PDB entry 5LMV | electron microscopy, 4.90 A resolution (low resolution: residue-level contacts below are approximate; hydrogen-bond / salt-bridge calls are withheld) | chains A and K of the 26 polymer chains in the assembly

Chain A:
Molecule: 16S ribosomal RNA
From: Thermus thermophilus HB8
Sequence (1522 nucleotides; numbered 0 to 1544 plus 21 insertion-coded residues; 44 numbers in that range are skipped by the numbering (no residue carries them; nothing is unmodelled there); the number before each row is that of its first residue; a row labelled like 189A-189L holds insertion residues (189A, then the next letters in order); numbering starts at 0):
     0 UUUGUUGGAGAGUUUGAUCCUGGCUCAGGGUGAACGCUGGCGGCGUGCCU
    50 AAGACAUGCAAGUCGUGCGGGCCG
    76 CGGGGUUUU
    88 ACUCCG
    96 UGGUCAGCGGCGGACGGGUGAGUAACGCGUGGGU
  129A G
   130 ACCUACCCGGAAGAGGGGGACAACCCGGGGAAACUCGGGCUAAUCCCCCA
   180 UGUGGACCCG
189A-189L CCCCUUGGGGUG
   190 UGUCCAAAGGGCUUU
   216 GCCCGCUUCCGGAUGGGCCCGCGUCCCAUCAGCUAGUUGGUGGGGUAAUG
   266 GCCCACCAAGGCGACGACGGGUAGCCGGUCUGAGAGGAUGGCCGGCCACA
   316 GGGGCACUGAGACACGGGCCCCACUCCUACGGGAGGCAGCAGUUAGGAAU
   366 CUUCCGCAAUGGGCGCAAGCCUGACGGAGCGACGCCGCUUGGAGGAAGAA
   416 GCCCUUCGGGGUGUAAACUCCUGA
   441 ACCCGGGACGAAACCCCC
   460 GA
   470 CGAGGGGA
   479 CUGACGGUACCGGGGUAA
   498 UAGCGCCGGCCAACUCCGUGCCAGCAGCCGCGGUAAUACGGAGGGCGCGA
   548 GCGUUACCCGGAUUCACUGGGCGUAAAGGGCGUGUAGGCGGCCUGGGGCG
   598 UCCCAUGUGAAAGACCACGGCUCAACCGUGGGGGAGCGUGGGAUACGCUC
   648 AGGCUAGACGGUGGGAGAGGGUGGUGGAAUUCCCGGAGUAGCGGUGAAAU
   698 GCGCAGAUACCGGGAGGAACGCCGAUGGCGAAGGCAGCCACCUGGUCCAC
   748 CCGUGACGCUGAGGCGCGAAAGCGUGGGGAGCAAACCGGAUUAGAUACCC
   798 GGGUAGUCCACGCCCUAAACGAUGCGCGCUAGGUCUCUGGGUCU
   848 CCUGGGGGCCGAAGCUAACGCGUUAAGCGCGCCGCCUGGGGAGUACGGCC
   898 GCAAGGCUGAAACUCAAAGGAAUUGACGGGGGCCCGCACAAGCGGUGGAG
   948 CAUGUGGUUUAAUUCGAAGCAACGCGAAGAACCUUACCAGGCCUUGACAU
   998 GCUA
 1001A G
  1002 GGAACCCGGGUGAAAGCCUGGGGUGCCCC
1030A-1030D GCGA
  1031 GGGGAGCCCUAGCACAGGUGCUGCAUGGCCGUCGUCAGCUCGUGCCGUGA
  1081 GGUGUUGGGUUAAGUCCCGCAACGAGCGCAACCCCCGCCGUUAGUUGCCA
  1131 GCGGUUCGGCCGGGCACUCUAACGGGACUGCCCGCG
  1168 AAAGCGGGAGGAAGGAGGGGACGACGUCUGGUCAGCAUGGCCCUUACGGC
  1218 CUGGGCGACACACGUGCUACAAUGCCCACUACAAAGCGAUGCCACCCGGC
  1268 AACGGGGAGCUAAUCGCAAAAAGGUGGGCCCAGUUCGGAUUGGGGUCUGC
  1318 AACCCGACCCCAUGAAGCCGGAAUCGCUAGUAAUCGCGGAUCAGCC
 1363A A
  1364 UGCCGCGGUGAAUACGUUCCCGGGCCUUGUACACACCGCCCGUCACGCCA
  1414 UGGGAGCGGGCUCUACCCGAAGUCGCCGG
1442A-1442B GA
  1443 GCCUA
  1452 C
  1456 GGGCAGGCGCCGAGGGUAGGGCCCGUGACUGGGGCGAAGUCGUAACAAGG
  1506 UAGCUGUACCGGAAGGUGCGGCUGGAUCACCUCCUUUCU
Not modelled in the structure: 0-4, 1543-1544

Chain K:
Name: 30S ribosomal protein S11
From: Thermus thermophilus HB8
UniProt: P80376 (RS11_THET8); residues 1-129 here = UniProt positions 1-129
Chain sequence (129 residues; each row starts with the number of its first residue):
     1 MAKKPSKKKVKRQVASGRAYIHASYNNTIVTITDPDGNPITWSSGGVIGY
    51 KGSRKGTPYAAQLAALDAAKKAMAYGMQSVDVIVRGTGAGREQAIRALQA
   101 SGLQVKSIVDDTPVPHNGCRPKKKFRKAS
Not modelled in the structure: 1-10

How chain A and chain K interact:
Contacting residue pairs (77; chain A residue first):
  G674(A) - His116(K)
  A675(A) - Val114(K)
  A675(A) - Pro115(K)
  A675(A) - His116(K)
  A676(A) - Pro113(K)
  A676(A) - Pro115(K)
  U677(A) - Pro113(K)
  G683(A) - Gly37(K)
  G683(A) - Asn38(K)
  G683(A) - Pro39(K)
  A684(A) - Arg12(K)
  A684(A) - Asn38(K)
  A684(A) - Pro39(K)
  G685(A) - Arg12(K)
  G685(A) - Pro39(K)
  G685(A) - Ile40(K)
  G685(A) - Trp42(K)
  U686(A) - Trp42(K)
  A687(A) - Trp42(K)
  A687(A) - Lys71(K)
  G688(A) - Ser44(K)
  G688(A) - Gly46(K)
  C689(A) - Asn27(K)
  C689(A) - Ser44(K)
  C689(A) - Gly45(K)
  C689(A) - Gly46(K)
  C689(A) - Lys55(K)
  G690(A) - Asn27(K)
  G690(A) - Lys55(K)
  G691(A) - Ser24(K)
  G691(A) - Asn26(K)
  G691(A) - Gly52(K)
  G691(A) - Lys55(K)
  U692(A) - Asn26(K)
  U692(A) - Gly52(K)
  U692(A) - Ser53(K)
  U692(A) - Lys124(K)
  A694(A) - Ser53(K)
  A695(A) - Lys51(K)
  A695(A) - Gly52(K)
  A695(A) - Ser53(K)
  A704(A) - Trp42(K)
  U705(A) - Trp42(K)
  A706(A) - His22(K)
  A706(A) - Ile29(K)
  A706(A) - Thr31(K)
  C707(A) - Tyr20(K)
  C707(A) - Gly37(K)
  C707(A) - Pro39(K)
  C707(A) - Arg85(K)
  C708(A) - Tyr20(K)
  C708(A) - Asp36(K)
  C708(A) - Gly37(K)
  C708(A) - Arg85(K)
  A716(A) - His116(K)
  A716(A) - Asn117(K)
  A716(A) - Gly118(K)
  C717(A) - Asn117(K)
  G718(A) - Pro115(K)
  G718(A) - His116(K)
  G718(A) - Asn117(K)
  G778(A) - Cys119(K)
  G778(A) - Arg120(K)
  C779(A) - Arg120(K)
  C779(A) - Pro121(K)
  C779(A) - Lys122(K)
  A780(A) - Lys122(K)
  A780(A) - Lys123(K)
  C796(A) - Lys123(K)
  C797(A) - Lys124(K)
  G798(A) - Lys122(K)
  G799(A) - Lys122(K)
  G1523(A) - Lys123(K)
  G1525(A) - Arg120(K)
  G1525(A) - Arg126(K)
  C1538(A) - Glu92(K)
  C1539(A) - Glu92(K)
Also at the interface, not in a pair above, chain A (39 interface residues in all): A696, A777, A1507, C1524
Also at the interface, not in a pair above, chain K (41 interface residues in all): Val47, Arg96, Phe125, Lys127

Summary:
Chain A and chain K form an interface of 39 and 41 residues respectively.
Chain A is 16S ribosomal RNA and chain K is 30S ribosomal protein S11, both from Thermus thermophilus HB8; the
structure, Structure of bacterial 30S-IF1-IF2-IF3-mRNA-tRNA translation pre-initiation complex(state-III), was
determined by electron microscopy, deposited together with 5LMN, 5LMO, 5LMP, 5LMQ, 5LMR, 5LMS, 5LMT and 5LMU.
